Entry 9MY5 (X-ray diffraction, 2.39 A resolution); this record covers chain B.

# Chain B
Name: (2,3-dihydroxybenzoyl)adenylate synthase
Source organism: Acinetobacter baumannii
Notes: EC 2.7.7.58
UniProtKB: A0A505MWF2 (A0A505MWF2_ACIBA); residues 1-542 here = UniProt positions 1-542
Amino-acid sequence (562 residues; numbered -19 to 542; the number before each row is that of its first residue; numbers below 1 keep their minus sign (Met-19 is residue -19)):
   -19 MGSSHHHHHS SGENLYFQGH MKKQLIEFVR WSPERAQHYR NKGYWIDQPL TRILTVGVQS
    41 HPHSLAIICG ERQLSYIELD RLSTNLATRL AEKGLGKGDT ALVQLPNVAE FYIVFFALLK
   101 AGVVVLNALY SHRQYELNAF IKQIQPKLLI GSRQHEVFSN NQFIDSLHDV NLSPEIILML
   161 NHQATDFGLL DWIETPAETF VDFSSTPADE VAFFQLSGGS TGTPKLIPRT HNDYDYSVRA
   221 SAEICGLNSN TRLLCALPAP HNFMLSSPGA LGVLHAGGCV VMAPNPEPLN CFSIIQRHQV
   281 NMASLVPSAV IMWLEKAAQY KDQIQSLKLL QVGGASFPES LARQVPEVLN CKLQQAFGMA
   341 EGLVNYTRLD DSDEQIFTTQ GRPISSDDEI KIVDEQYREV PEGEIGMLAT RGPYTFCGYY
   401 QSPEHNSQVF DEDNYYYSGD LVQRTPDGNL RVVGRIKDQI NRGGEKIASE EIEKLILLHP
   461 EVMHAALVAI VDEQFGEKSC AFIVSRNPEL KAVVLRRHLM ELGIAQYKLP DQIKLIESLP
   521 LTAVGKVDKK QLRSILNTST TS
Not modelled in the structure: -19 to 2, 438-542
Differences from the reference sequence: initiating methionine (-19); expression tag (-18 to 0); engineered mutation Leu45 (Pro in A0A505MWF2), Ala336 (Val in A0A505MWF2); conflict Thr68 (Ser in A0A505MWF2), Asp149 (Glu in A0A505MWF2), Arg378 (Lys in A0A505MWF2), Ile385 (Val in A0A505MWF2)
Metal / ion sites: Ca2+ site 1: Gln53, Glu58 (shared with 1 residue of chain A); Ca2+ site 2: Gln305, Leu307, Asn330 (shared with 1 residue of chain A); Ca2+ site 3 near Ser418 (its only coordinating residue here)
Ligand contacts: 2-hydroxy-4-methylbenzoic acid (A1BUB): His241, Asn242, Phe243, Ser247, Gly313, Gly314, Ala336, Phe337, Gly338, Met339, Ala340, Val344, Tyr346
From the paper describing this entry:
  - mutagenesis - V336A (13-fold), V336A/Y346A (20-fold): increased catalytic activity on 4-fluorosalicylic acid
  - mutagenesis - V336A (76-fold), V336A/Y346A (69-fold): increased catalytic activity on 2-hydroxy-4-methylbenzoic acid
  - mutagenesis - V336A: unchanged catalytic activity on DHB
  - mutagenesis - Y346A: unchanged catalytic activity on alternate substrates
  - mutagenesis - S247C (10-fold): decreased catalytic activity on DHB
  - specificity-determining residues: Ser247
  - binding site for 2-hydroxy-4-methylbenzoic acid: Asn242, Phe243, Ser247, Val344 (citing earlier work)

# Summary
Ligands of chain B: 2-hydroxy-4-methylbenzoic acid. The Ca2+ site 1 is built by Gln53 and Glu58. Gln305,
Leu307 and Asn330 coordinate Ca2+ site 2. The paper reports a binding site for 2-hydroxy-4-methylbenzoic acid
at Asn242, Phe243 and Ser247 among others; V336A and V336A/Y346A increase catalytic activity on
4-fluorosalicylic acid; 4 substitutions were tested in all.
Chain B is (2,3-dihydroxybenzoyl)adenylate synthase (Acinetobacter baumannii); the structure, Structure of the
BasE mutant V336A, an NRPS adenylation domain in the acinetobactin biosynthetic pathway bound ..., was
determined by X-ray diffraction (same publication as 9MY6 and 9MY7).
